Entry 5C6H (X-ray diffraction, 2.05 A resolution); this record covers chains C and K of the 24 polymer chains in the assembly.

== Chain C (and K) ==
Molecule: Induced myeloid leukemia cell differentiation protein Mcl-1
Organism: Homo sapiens
Notes: chain K of this document is another copy of the same molecule, construct and numbering; everything in this record applies to it too
UniProtKB: Q07820 (MCL1_HUMAN); residue numbers follow UniProt; this construct covers 171-327
Sequence (157 residues; each row starts with the number of its first residue):
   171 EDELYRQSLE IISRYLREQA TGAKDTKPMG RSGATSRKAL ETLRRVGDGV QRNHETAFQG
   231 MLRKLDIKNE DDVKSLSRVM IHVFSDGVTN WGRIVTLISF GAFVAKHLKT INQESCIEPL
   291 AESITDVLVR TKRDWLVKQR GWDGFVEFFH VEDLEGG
Not modelled in the structure: 326-327 (chain K: 324-327)
UniProt features mapped onto this chain:
  - motif: A209 to N223 (BH3), H252 to A272 (BH1), D304 to F319 (BH2)
  - cross-link (Glycyl lysine isopeptide (Lys-Gly)): K194 (interchain with G-Cter in ubiquitin), K197 (interchain with G-Cter in ubiquitin)
  - mutagenesis: K194 (K194R: Reduced ubiquitination), K197 (K197R: Reduced ubiquitination), K208 (K208R: No effect on ubiquitination), K234 (K234R: No effect on ubiquitination)

== Chain C / chain K interface ==
Residue-residue contacts - 7 pairs, chain C then chain K:
  E317(C) - R207(K)  salt bridge
  H320(C) - P198(K)
  H320(C) - M199(K)
  E322(C) - G200(K)
  E322(C) - R201(K)  hydrogen bond (side chain-backbone)
  D323(C) - R201(K)  salt bridge
  E325(C) - E171(K)
Also at the interface, not in a pair above, chain K (8 interface residues in all): G203, A204

== Overview ==
5 residues of chain C face 8 of chain K across their interface, with 1 hydrogen bond and 2 salt bridges. Among
the polar pairs are E317(C)-R207(K), D323(C)-R201(K) and E322(C)-R201(K). From UniProt: 4 mutagenesis sites on
chain C.
Both chains are Induced myeloid leukemia cell differentiation protein Mcl-1 (Homo sapiens). Entry 5C6H (Mcl-1
complexed with Mule) was determined by X-ray diffraction.
